Entry 6CNA (electron microscopy, 4.60 A resolution (low resolution: residue-level contacts below are approximate; hydrogen-bond / salt-bridge calls are withheld)); this record covers chains A and D of the 4 polymer chains in the assembly.

== Chain A ==
Name: Glutamate receptor ionotropic, NMDA 1
From: Rattus norvegicus
Reference sequence: P35439 (NMDZ1_RAT), isoform P35439-7; numbering as in UniProt (aligned over 25-859)
Chain sequence (838 residues; row label = number of the first residue in the row):
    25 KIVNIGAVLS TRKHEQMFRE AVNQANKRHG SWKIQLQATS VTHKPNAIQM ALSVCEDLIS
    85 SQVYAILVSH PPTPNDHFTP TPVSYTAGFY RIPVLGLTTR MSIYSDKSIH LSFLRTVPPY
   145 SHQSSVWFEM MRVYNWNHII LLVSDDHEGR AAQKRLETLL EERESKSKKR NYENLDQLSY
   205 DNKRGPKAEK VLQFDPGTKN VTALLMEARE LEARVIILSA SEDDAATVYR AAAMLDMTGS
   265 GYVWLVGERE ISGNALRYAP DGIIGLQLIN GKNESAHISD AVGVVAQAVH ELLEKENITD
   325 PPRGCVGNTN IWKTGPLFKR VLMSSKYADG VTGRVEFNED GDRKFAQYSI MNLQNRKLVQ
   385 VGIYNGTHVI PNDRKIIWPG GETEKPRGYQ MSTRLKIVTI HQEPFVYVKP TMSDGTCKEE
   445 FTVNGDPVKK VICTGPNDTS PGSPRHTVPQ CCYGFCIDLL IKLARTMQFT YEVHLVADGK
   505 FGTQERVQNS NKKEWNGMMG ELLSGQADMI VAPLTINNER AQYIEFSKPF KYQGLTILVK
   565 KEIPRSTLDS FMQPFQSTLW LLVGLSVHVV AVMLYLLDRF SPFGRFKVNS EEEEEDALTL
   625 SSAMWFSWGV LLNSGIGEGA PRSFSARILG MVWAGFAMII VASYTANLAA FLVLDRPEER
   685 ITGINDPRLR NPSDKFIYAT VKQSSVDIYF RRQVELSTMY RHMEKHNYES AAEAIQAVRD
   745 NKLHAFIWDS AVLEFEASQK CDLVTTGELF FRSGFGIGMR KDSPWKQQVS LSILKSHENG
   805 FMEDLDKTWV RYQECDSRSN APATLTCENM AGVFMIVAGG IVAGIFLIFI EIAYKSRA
Disordered / not traced: 53-57, 95-102, 191-203, 606-622
Construct notes: conflict Gln61 (Asn in P35439), Asp260 (Asn in P35439), Gln371 (Asn in P35439), Gln492 (Asn in P35439), Gln512 (Asn in P35439), Gln792 (Asn in P35439), Cys831 (Phe in P35439), Ile840 (Leu in P35439); expression tag (860-862)
Cystine bridges: Cys79-Cys329, Cys441-Cys475, Cys457-Cys476, Cys765-Cys819
Covalently attached groups: N-acetylglucosamine (NAG) linked to Asn224, Asn297, Asn321, Asn389
Ligand contacts: N-acetylglucosamine (NAG; 2-acetamido-2-deoxy-beta-D-glucopyranose): Asn461, Asp462, Pro468, His470
Reported in the primary citation:
  - conformationally variable residues (loop rearrangement): Glu186 to Lys190

== Chain D ==
Name: Glutamate receptor ionotropic, NMDA 2B
From: Rattus norvegicus
Reference sequence: Q00960 (NMDE2_RAT); numbering as in UniProt (aligned over 34-843)
Chain sequence (812 residues; row label = number of the first residue in the row):
    34 SIGIAVILVG TSDEVAIKDA HEKDDFHHLS VVPRVELVAM NETDPKSIIT RICDLMSDRK
    94 IQGVVFADDT DQEAIAQILD FISAQTLTPI LGIHGGSSMI MADKDESSMF FQFGPSIEQQ
   154 ASVMLNIMEE YDWYIFSIVT TYFPGYQDFV NKIRSTIENS FVGWELEEVL LLDMSLDDGD
   214 CKIQNQLKKL QSPIILLYCT KEEATYIFEV ANSVGLTGYG YTWIVPSLVA GDTDTVPSEF
   274 PTGLISVSYD EWDYGLPARV RDGIAIITTA ASDMLSEHSF IPEPKSSCYN THEKRIYQSN
   334 MLNRYLINVT FEGRDLSFSE DGYQMHPKLV IILLNKERKW ERVGKWKDKS LQMKYYVWPR
   394 MCPETEEQED DHLSIVTLEE APFVIVESVD PLSGTCMRNT VPCQKRIISE NKTDEEPGYI
   454 KKCCKGFCID ILKKISKSVK FTYDLYLVTN GKHGKKINGT WNGMIGEVVM KRAYMAVGSL
   514 TINEERSEVV DFSVPFIETG ISVMVSRSNG TVSPSAFLEP FSACVWVMMF VMLLIVSAVA
   574 VFVFEYFSPV GYNRCLADGR EPGGPSFTIG KAIWLLWGLV FNNSVPVQNP KGTTSKIMVS
   634 VWAFFAVIFL ASYTANLAAF MIQEEYVDQV SGLSDKKFQR PNDFSPPFRF GTVPNGSTER
   694 NIRNNYAEMH AYMGKFNQRG VDDALLSLKT GKLDAFIYDA AVLNYMAGRD EGCKLVTIGS
   754 GKVFASTGYG IAIQKDSGWK RQVDLAILQL FGDGEMEELE ALWLTGICHN EKNEVMSSQL
   814 DIDNMAGVFY MLGAAMALSL ITFISEHLFY KS
Disordered / not traced: 399-402, 579-601
Construct notes: conflict Cys214 (Ser in Q00960), Asp348 (Asn in Q00960), Cys557 (Asp in Q00960), Ser838 (Cys in Q00960); expression tag (844-845)
Curated features (UniProtKB/Swiss-Prot):
  - region: Lys604 to Pro623 (Pore-forming)
  - binding site (Zn(2+)): His127, Glu284
  - binding site (L-glutamate): Thr514, Arg519, Ser690, Thr691, Asp732
  - site: Asn615 (Functional determinant of NMDA receptors)
  - glycosylation (N-linked (GlcNAc...) asparagine): Asn74, Asn341, Asn444, Asn491, Asn542, Asn688
  - mutagenesis: His60 (H60A: Normal zinc binding), His127 (H127A: Reduced zinc binding), Asp283 (D283A: Slightly reduced zinc binding), Glu284 (E284A: Reduced zinc binding), His311 (H311A: Normal zinc binding), His359 (H359A: Normal zinc binding)
Cystine bridges: Cys86-Cys321, Cys429-Cys456, Cys436-Cys457, Cys746-Cys801
Covalently attached groups: N-acetylglucosamine (NAG) linked to Asn74, Asn341, Asn688

== Chain A / chain D interface ==
Pairs across the interface - 35 pairs, chain A then chain D:
  Ser189(A) with Trp772(D)
  Ile540(A) with Leu781(D)
  Asn541(A) with Leu781(D)
  Asn542(A) with Leu778(D); Leu781(D)
  Ala545(A) with Leu778(D); Leu781(D)
  Gln546(A) with Leu778(D)
  Pro553(A) with Pro528(D)
  Tyr556(A) with Glu531(D); Thr760(D); Gly761(D)
  Trp629(A) with Lys629(D)
  Ser638(A) with Ala636(D)
  Ile640(A) with Asn622(D)
  Leu676(A) with Ala651(D)
  Tyr713(A) with Phe784(D); Gly785(D)
  Phe774(A) with Glu790(D)
  Phe775(A) with Glu790(D)
  Arg776(A) with Phe784(D)
  Asp786(A) with Arg774(D)
  Leu795(A) with Ser520(D)
  Leu798(A) with Asn516(D); Glu517(D)
  His801(A) with Ala758(D); Ser759(D)
  Pro826(A) with Ile655(D); Gln656(D)
  Leu829(A) with Pro553(D); Phe554(D)
  Cys831(A) with Ser555(D); Cys557(D); Val558(D)
  Ile852(A) with Thr627(D)
Interface residues without a listed pair, chain A (35 interface residues in all): Trp632, Leu636, Gly639, Leu672, Gln717, Lys785, Lys799, Thr828, Met834, Val841, Gly848
Interface residues without a listed pair, chain D (39 interface residues in all): Glu521, Thr532, Thr626, Ser633, Val634, Ala644, Thr647, Ala648, Gln782, Asp786, Gly787

== In short ==
35 residues of chain A face 39 of chain D across their interface. Chain A binds N-acetylglucosamine.
Covalently linked N-acetylglucosamine: at Asn224(A), Asn297(A), Asn321(A) and Asn389(A). N-acetylglucosamine
is covalently linked to Asn74(D), Asn341(D) and Asn688(D). The paper reports conformational variability at
Glu186(A).
Chain A is Glutamate receptor ionotropic, NMDA 1 and chain D is Glutamate receptor ionotropic, NMDA 2B, both
from Rattus norvegicus; the structure, GluN1-GluN2B NMDA receptors with exon 5, was determined by electron
microscopy.
